Entry 1OZJ (X-ray diffraction, 2.40 A resolution); this record covers chains C and B of the 4 polymer chains in the assembly.

[Chain C]
Molecule: Smad binding element
Sequence (15 nucleotides; row label = number of the first residue in the row):
  1001 TCAGTCTAGACATAC

[Chain B]
Name: Smad 3
From: Homo sapiens
Notes: fragment: dwa domain
UniProt: P84022 (SMAD3_HUMAN); residue numbers follow UniProt; this construct covers 1-144
Sequence (144 residues; each row starts with the number of its first residue):
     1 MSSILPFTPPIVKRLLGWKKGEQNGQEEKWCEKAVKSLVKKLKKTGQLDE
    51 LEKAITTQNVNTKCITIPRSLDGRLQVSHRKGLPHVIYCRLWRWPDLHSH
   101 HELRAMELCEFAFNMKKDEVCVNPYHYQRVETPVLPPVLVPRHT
Disordered / not traced: 1-8, 133-144
UniProt features mapped onto this chain:
  - binding site (Zn(2+)): Cys64, Cys109, Cys121, His126
  - site: Lys40 (Required for trimerization), Lys41 (Required for interaction with DNA and JUN and for functional cooperation with JUN)
  - modified residue: Ser2 (N-acetylserine), Thr8 (Phosphothreonine)
  - cross-link (Glycyl lysine isopeptide (Lys-Gly)): Lys33 (interchain with G-Cter in ubiquitin), Lys81 (interchain with G-Cter in ubiquitin)
  - natural variant: Ala112 (A112V: In LDS3)
  - mutagenesis: Thr8 (T8V: Reduced phosphorylation, increased transcriptional and antiproliferative activities. Further increase in transcriptional and antiproliferative activities; when associated with V-179 and A-213), Lys33 (K33R: Slightly decreased monoubiquitination), Lys40 (K40A: Little effect on interaction with DNA or JUN. Abolishes interaction with DNA and JUN; when associated with A-41; A-43 and A-44), Lys41 (K41A: Greatly reduced interaction with DNA and JUN. Abolishes interaction with DNA and JUN; when associated with A-40; A-44 and A-43), Lys43 (K43A: Little effect on interaction with DNA or JUN. Abolishes interaction with DNA and JUN; when associated with A-40; A-41 and A-44), Lys44 (K44A: Little effect on interaction with DNA or JUN. Abolishes interaction with JUN; when associated with A-40; A-41 and A-43), Lys53 (K53R: Slightly decreased monoubiquitination), Arg74 (R74D: Reduced interaction with JUN. Loss of transcriptional activity and cooperation with JUN), Lys81 (K81R: Decreased monoubiquitination)

[Interface between chain C and chain B]
Pairs across the interface (4):
  DA1003(C) - Arg74(B)  hydrogen bond to the base
  DG1004(C) - Arg74(B)  hydrogen bond to the base
  DT1005(C) - Lys81(B)  base contact
  DC1006(C) - Gln76(B)  base contact
Other interface residues (no listed pair), chain C (5 interface residues in all): DC1002
Other interface residues (no listed pair), chain B (4 interface residues in all): His101

[In short]
Chain C and chain B form an interface of 5 and 4 residues respectively; the contacts include 2 hydrogen bonds.
Polar pairs include DA1003(C)-Arg74(B) and DG1004(C)-Arg74(B). Curated annotation (UniProt) lists 4
Zn2+-binding residues and 9 mutagenesis sites on chain B.
Chain C is Smad binding element and chain B is Smad 3 (Homo sapiens); the structure, Crystal structure of
Smad3-MH1 bound to DNA at 2.4 A resolution, was determined by X-ray diffraction.
